PDB entry 4K4Z | X-ray diffraction, 2.17 A resolution | chains E and G of the 4 polymer chains in the assembly

[Chain E]
Molecule: RNA-dependent RNA polymerase
Source organism: Human coxsackievirus B3
Notes: EC 2.7.7.48
Reference sequence: Q66338 (Q66338_9ENTO); residues 1-462 here correspond to UniProt positions 1724-2185 (UniProt number = residue number + 1723)
Sequence (472 residues; numbered 1 to 472; the number before each row is that of its first residue):
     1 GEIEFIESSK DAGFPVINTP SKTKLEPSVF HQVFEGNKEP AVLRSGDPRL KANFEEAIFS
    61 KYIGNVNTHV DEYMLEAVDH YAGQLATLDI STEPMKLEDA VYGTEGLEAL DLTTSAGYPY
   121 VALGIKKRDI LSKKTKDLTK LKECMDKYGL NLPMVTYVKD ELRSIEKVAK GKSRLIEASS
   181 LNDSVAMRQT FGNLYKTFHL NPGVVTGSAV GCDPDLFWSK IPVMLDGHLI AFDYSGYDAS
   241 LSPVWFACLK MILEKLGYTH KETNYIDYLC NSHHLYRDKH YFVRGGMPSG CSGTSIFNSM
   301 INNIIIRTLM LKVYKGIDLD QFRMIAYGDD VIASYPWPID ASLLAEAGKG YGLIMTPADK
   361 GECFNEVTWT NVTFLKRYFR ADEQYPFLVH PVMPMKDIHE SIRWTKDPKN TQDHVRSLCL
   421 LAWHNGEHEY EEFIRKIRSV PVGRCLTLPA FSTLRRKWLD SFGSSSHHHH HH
Unresolved in the structure: 463-472
Differences from the reference sequence: conflict Ile252 (Leu1975 in Q66338); expression tag (463-472)
Ion coordination: Mg2+ near Asp330 (its only coordinating residue here)
Reported in the primary citation:
  - catalytic residues: Asp233, Asp329

[Chain G]
Molecule: 14-nt RNA strand
Sequence (14 nucleotides; numbered 688 to 701; the number before each row is that of its first residue):
   688 UGUUCGACGA GAGA
Unresolved in the structure: 688

[Interface between chain E and chain G]
Residue-residue contacts (25):
  Thr113(E) with G696(G), phosphate contact
  Arg128(E) with C695(G), salt bridge to the phosphate
  Lys133(E) with A694(G), phosphate contact; C695(G), salt bridge to the phosphate
  Ser295(E) with A701(G), base contact
  Tyr327(E) with G700(G), hydrogen bond to the base; A701(G), hydrogen bond to the sugar
  Gly328(E) with A701(G), sugar contact
  Asp329(E) with A701(G), phosphate contact
  Asp330(E) with A701(G), hydrogen bond to the phosphate
  Leu375(E) with G700(G), sugar contact
  Lys376(E) with G700(G), salt bridge to the phosphate; A701(G), phosphate contact
  Arg377(E) with G700(G), sugar contact
  Met393(E) with G700(G), sugar contact
  Ser401(E) with G698(G), hydrogen bond to the phosphate; A699(G), hydrogen bond to the phosphate
  Asn410(E) with A697(G), sugar contact
  Asp413(E) with G696(G), hydrogen bond to the base; A697(G), sugar contact
  His414(E) with A697(G), sugar contact; G698(G), sugar contact
  Ser417(E) with G698(G), sugar contact
  Leu418(E) with G698(G), sugar contact
  Leu421(E) with A699(G), sugar contact
Other interface residues (no listed pair), chain E (22 interface residues in all): Lys134, Lys406, Lys409

[Overview]
22 residues of chain E face 8 of chain G across their interface; the contacts include 6 hydrogen bonds and 3
salt bridges. Polar pairs include Tyr327(E)-G700(G), Asp413(E)-G696(G) and Tyr327(E)-A701(G). The paper
reports catalytic residues Asp233(E) and Asp329(E).
Here chain E is RNA-dependent RNA polymerase (Human coxsackievirus B3) and chain G is a 14-nt RNA strand.
Entry 4K4Z (Coxsackievirus B3 polymerase elongation complex (r2_Mg_form)) was determined by X-ray diffraction
together with 4K4S, 4K4T, 4K4U, 4K4V, 4K4W, 4K4X, 4K4Y and 4K50 from the same study.
